PDB entry 6RVY | electron microscopy, 4.13 A resolution (low resolution: residue-level contacts below are approximate; hydrogen-bond / salt-bridge calls are withheld) | chains A and B of the 3 polymer chains in the assembly

== Chain A (and B) ==
Name: Neutral amino acid transporter B(0)
From: Homo sapiens
Notes: chain B of this document is another copy of the same molecule, construct and numbering; everything in this record applies to it too
UniProt: Q15758 (AAAT_HUMAN); residues 1-541 here = UniProt positions 1-541
Amino-acid sequence (547 residues; numbered 1 to 547; the number before each row is that of its first residue):
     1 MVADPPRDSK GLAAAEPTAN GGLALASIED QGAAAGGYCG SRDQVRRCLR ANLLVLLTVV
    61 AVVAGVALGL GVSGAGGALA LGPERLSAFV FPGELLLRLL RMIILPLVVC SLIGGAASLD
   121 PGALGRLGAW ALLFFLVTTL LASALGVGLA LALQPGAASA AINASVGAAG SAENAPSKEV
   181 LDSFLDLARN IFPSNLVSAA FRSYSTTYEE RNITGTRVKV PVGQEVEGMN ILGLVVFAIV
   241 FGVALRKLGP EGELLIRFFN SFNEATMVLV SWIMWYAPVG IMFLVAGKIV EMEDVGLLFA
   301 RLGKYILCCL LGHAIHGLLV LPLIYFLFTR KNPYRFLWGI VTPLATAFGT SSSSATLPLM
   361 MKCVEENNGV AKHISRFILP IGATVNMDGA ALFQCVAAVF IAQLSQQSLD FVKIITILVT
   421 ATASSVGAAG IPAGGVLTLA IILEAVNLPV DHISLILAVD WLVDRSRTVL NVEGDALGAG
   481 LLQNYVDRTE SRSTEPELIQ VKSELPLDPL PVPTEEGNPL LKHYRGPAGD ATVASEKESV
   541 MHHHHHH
Disordered / not traced: 1-42, 160-176, 490-547
Differences from the reference sequence: engineered mutation Arg-467 (Cys in Q15758); expression tag (542-547)
Curated features (UniProtKB/Swiss-Prot):
  - binding site (Na(+)): Gly-382, Thr-384, Asn-386, Asn-471, Asp-475
  - modified residue: Met-1 (N-acetylmethionine), Ser-493 (Phosphoserine), Thr-494 (Phosphothreonine), Ser-503 (Phosphoserine), Ser-535 (Phosphoserine), Ser-539 (Phosphoserine)
  - glycosylation (N-linked (GlcNAc...) asparagine): Asn-163, Asn-212
What the authors report for this chain:
  - mutagenesis - C467R: abolished catalytic activity on glutamine
  - mutagenesis - C467R: increased catalytic activity on aspartate

== Chain A / chain B interface ==
Residue-residue contacts - 52 pairs, chain A then chain B:
  Leu-185(A) / Ser-87(B)
  Leu-185(A) / Ala-88(B)
  Leu-185(A) / Phe-91(B)
  Ala-188(A) / Phe-91(B)
  Ala-188(A) / Leu-95(B)
  Arg-189(A) / Phe-91(B)
  Arg-189(A) / Arg-98(B)
  Phe-192(A) / Leu-95(B)
  Phe-192(A) / Arg-98(B)
  Phe-192(A) / Leu-99(B)
  Pro-193(A) / Arg-98(B)
  Pro-193(A) / Met-102(B)
  Ser-194(A) / Arg-98(B)
  Ser-194(A) / Arg-101(B)
  Ser-194(A) / Met-102(B)
  Asn-195(A) / Ala-200(B)
  Asn-195(A) / Phe-201(B)
  Asn-195(A) / Met-229(B)
  Leu-196(A) / Met-102(B)
  Leu-196(A) / Pro-106(B)
  Val-197(A) / Val-197(B)
  Val-197(A) / Ala-200(B)
  Phe-201(A) / Phe-201(B)
  Arg-202(A) / Phe-201(B)
  Arg-202(A) / Glu-227(B)
  Tyr-204(A) / Arg-98(B)
  Lys-219(A) / Glu-84(B)
  Glu-225(A) / Arg-98(B)
  Phe-237(A) / Met-102(B)
  Val-240(A) / Leu-269(B)
  Val-240(A) / Trp-272(B)
  Phe-241(A) / Phe-262(B)
  Phe-241(A) / Ala-265(B)
  Val-243(A) / Trp-272(B)
  Ala-244(A) / Val-268(B)
  Ala-244(A) / Leu-269(B)
  Ala-244(A) / Trp-272(B)
  Leu-245(A) / Ala-265(B)
  Lys-247(A) / Trp-272(B)
  Leu-248(A) / Ser-261(B)
  Leu-248(A) / Glu-264(B)
  Leu-248(A) / Ala-265(B)
  Glu-251(A) / Asn-260(B)
  Glu-251(A) / Ser-261(B)
  Glu-251(A) / Glu-264(B)
  Leu-254(A) / Leu-254(B)
  Leu-254(A) / Arg-257(B)
  Leu-254(A) / Phe-258(B)
  Leu-255(A) / Phe-258(B)
  Leu-255(A) / Ser-261(B)
  Leu-255(A) / Phe-262(B)
  Phe-258(A) / Phe-258(B)
Also at the interface, not in a pair above, chain A (30 interface residues in all): Asp-182, Asn-190, Ser-198, Pro-221
Also at the interface, not in a pair above, chain B (29 interface residues in all): Glu-94, Leu-105, Thr-266

== In short ==
Chain A and chain B form an interface of 30 and 29 residues respectively. UniProt lists 5 Na+-binding residues
on chain A. From the paper: C467R of chain A abolishes catalytic activity on glutamine; C467R of chain A
increases catalytic activity on aspartate.
Both chains are Neutral amino acid transporter B(0) (Homo sapiens). Entry 6RVY (Inward-open structure of the
ASCT2 (SLC1A5) mutant C467R in absence of substrate) was determined by electron microscopy (same publication
as 6RVX).
